Entry 6VRM (X-ray diffraction, 2.61 A resolution); this record covers chains D and E of the 5 polymer chains in the assembly.

Chain D:
Name: T-cell receptor 12-6, alfa chain
Source organism: Homo sapiens
Sequence (205 residues; row label = number of the first residue in the row; numbering starts at 0):
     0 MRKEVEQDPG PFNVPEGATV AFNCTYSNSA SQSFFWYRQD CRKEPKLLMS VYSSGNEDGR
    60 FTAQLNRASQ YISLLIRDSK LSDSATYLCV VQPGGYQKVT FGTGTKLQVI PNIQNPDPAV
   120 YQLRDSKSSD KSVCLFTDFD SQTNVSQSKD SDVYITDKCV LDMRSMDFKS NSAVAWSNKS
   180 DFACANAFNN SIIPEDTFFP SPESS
Not modelled in the structure: 0-1, 122, 125-131, 177-184, 201-204
Cystine bridges: Cys-23/Cys-88
From the paper describing this entry:
  - conformationally variable residues (loop rearrangement): Gly-93 to Lys-97

Chain E:
Name: TCR 12-6, beta chain
Source organism: Homo sapiens
Sequence (246 residues; each row starts with the number of its first residue; numbering starts at 0):
     0 MNAGVTQTPK FQVLKTGQSM TLQCAQDMNH NSMYWYRQDP GMGLRLIYYS ASEGTTDKGE
    60 VPNGYNVSRL NKREFSLRLE SAAPSQTSVY FCASSEGLWQ VGDEQYFGPG TRLTVTEDLK
   120 NVFPPEVAVF EPSEAEISHT QKATLVCLAT GFYPDHVELS WWVNGKEVHS GVCTDPQPLK
   180 EQPALNDSRY ALSSRLRVSA TFWQNPRNHF RCQVQFYGLS ENDEWTQDRA KPVTQIVSAE
   240 AWGRAD
Not modelled in the structure: 0-1
Cystine bridges: Cys-23/Cys-91, Cys-146/Cys-211

Chain D / chain E interface:
Disulfides between the chains: Cys-158(D)/Cys-172(E)
Contacting residue pairs - 79 pairs, chain D then chain E:
  Gln-31(D) with Val-100(E)
  Ser-32(D) with Val-100(E); Gly-101(E), hydrogen bond (side chain-backbone)
  Phe-34(D) with Gly-101(E); Asp-102(E)
  Tyr-36(D) with Glu-103(E); Gln-104(E), hydrogen bond (side chain-backbone); Phe-106(E), hydrophobic
  Gln-38(D) with Gln-37(E), hydrogen bond
  Cys-40(D) with Pro-175(E)
  Arg-41(D) with Arg-111(E); Asp-154(E), salt bridge; Gln-176(E); Pro-177(E)
  Lys-42(D) with Phe-90(E)
  Glu-43(D) with Phe-90(E); Gly-107(E)
  Pro-44(D) with Phe-106(E)
  Leu-46(D) with Glu-103(E)
  Gln-91(D) with Leu-97(E); Gln-99(E), hydrogen bond (side chain-backbone); Gly-101(E); Asp-102(E), hydrogen bond (side chain-backbone)
  Gly-94(D) with Leu-97(E); Trp-98(E)
  Tyr-95(D) with Leu-97(E), hydrogen bond (backbone-backbone); Trp-98(E)
  Val-98(D) with Gln-104(E)
  Phe-100(D) with Tyr-35(E); Leu-43(E), hydrophobic; Gln-104(E); Phe-106(E), hydrophobic
  Thr-102(D) with Gly-40(E); Met-41(E); Gly-42(E)
  Asp-116(D) with His-138(E), salt bridge
  Tyr-120(D) with Ser-132(E); Ala-134(E), hydrophobic; Glu-135(E); His-138(E); Thr-139(E)
  Gln-121(D) with Ser-132(E)
  Arg-123(D) with Phe-129(E); Glu-130(E)
  Asp-124(D) with Val-128(E); Phe-129(E)
  Val-132(D) with Phe-129(E), hydrophobic; Val-145(E), hydrophobic
  Leu-134(D) with Thr-143(E)
  Asp-137(D) with Arg-196(E), salt bridge
  Tyr-153(D) with Glu-180(E)
  Thr-155(D) with Asp-174(E); Ser-192(E); Arg-194(E), hydrogen bond
  Asp-156(D) with Arg-194(E)
  Cys-158(D) with Cys-172(E), disulfide; Thr-173(E); Arg-194(E)
  Val-159(D) with Cys-172(E), hydrogen bond (backbone-side chain)
  Leu-160(D) with Gly-170(E); Val-171(E); Arg-196(E)
  Asp-161(D) with Ser-169(E), hydrogen bond (backbone-side chain); Gly-170(E), hydrogen bond (backbone-backbone)
  Met-162(D) with Lys-141(E); Ser-169(E); Arg-196(E)
  Arg-163(D) with Ser-169(E), hydrogen bond (backbone-side chain)
  Met-165(D) with Lys-141(E)
  Phe-167(D) with Arg-196(E)
  Ser-169(D) with Arg-196(E), hydrogen bond
  Ser-171(D) with Arg-194(E)
  Val-173(D) with Ser-192(E); Arg-194(E)
  Trp-175(D) with Leu-147(E), hydrophobic; Ala-190(E), hydrophobic; Ser-192(E)
  Phe-197(D) with His-138(E)
  Pro-199(D) with Ala-134(E), hydrophobic
Other interface residues (no listed pair), chain D (47 interface residues in all): Ser-49, Leu-87, Gly-101, Thr-136, Ala-172
Other interface residues (no listed pair), chain E (47 interface residues in all): Pro-108, Leu-178
From the paper, about this interface:
  - residue pairs: Tyr-95(D)/Leu-97(E) (hydrogen bond)

In short:
The chain D/chain E interface involves 47 residues from each chain, with 1 disulfide bond, 12 hydrogen bonds
and 3 salt bridges. Polar pairs include Arg-41(D)/Asp-154(E), Asp-116(D)/His-138(E) and Asp-137(D)/Arg-196(E).
The paper describes a hydrogen bond between Tyr-95(D) and Leu-97(E). From the paper: conformational
variability at Gly-93(D).
Here chain D is T-cell receptor 12-6, alfa chain and chain E is TCR 12-6, beta chain, both from Homo sapiens.
Entry 6VRM (T cell receptor-p53-HLA-A2 complex) was determined by X-ray diffraction together with 6VQO, 6VR1,
6VR5, 6VRN, 6VTC and 6VTH from the same study.
